6F9E - chains H and J of the 12 polymer chains in the assembly; structure by electron microscopy, 13.30 A resolution (very low resolution: no residue pairs are listed; an interface is given only as per-side residue counts).

[Chain H (and J)]
Protein: Glycoprotein
From: Rift valley fever virus
Notes: chain J of this document is another copy of the same molecule, construct and numbering; everything in this record applies to it too
UniProtKB: A2T072 (A2T072_RVFV); numbering as in UniProt (aligned over 691-1118)
Sequence (431 residues; numbered 688 to 1118; the number before each row is that of its first residue):
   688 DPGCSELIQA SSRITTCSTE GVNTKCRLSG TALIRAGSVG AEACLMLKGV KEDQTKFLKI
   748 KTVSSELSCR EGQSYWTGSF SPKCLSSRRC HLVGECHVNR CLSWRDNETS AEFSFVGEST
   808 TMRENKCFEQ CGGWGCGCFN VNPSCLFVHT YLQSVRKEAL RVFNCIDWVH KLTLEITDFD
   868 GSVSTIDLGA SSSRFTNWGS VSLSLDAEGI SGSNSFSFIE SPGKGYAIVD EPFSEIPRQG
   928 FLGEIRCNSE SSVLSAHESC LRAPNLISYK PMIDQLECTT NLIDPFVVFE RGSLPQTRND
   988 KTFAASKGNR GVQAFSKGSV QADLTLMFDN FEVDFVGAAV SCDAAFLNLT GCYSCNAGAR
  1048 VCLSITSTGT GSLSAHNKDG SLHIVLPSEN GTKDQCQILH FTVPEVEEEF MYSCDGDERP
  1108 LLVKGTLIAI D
Sequence notes: expression tag (688-690)
What the authors report for this chain:
  - post-translational modification sites: Asn794, Asn1035 (proposed by the authors, not directly observed)

[Interface between chain H and chain J]
At this resolution (13 A) residue pairs are not listed: 15 residues of chain H and 11 of chain J lie at the interface.

[Overview]
15 residues of chain H face 11 of chain J across their interface. From the paper: modification sites Asn794(H)
and Asn1035(H).
Both chains are Glycoprotein (Rift valley fever virus). Entry 6F9E (Model of the Rift Valley fever virus
glycoprotein hexamer type 3) was determined by electron microscopy, deposited together with 6F8P, 6F9B, 6F9C,
6F9D and 6F9F.
